PDB entry 8WVB | X-ray diffraction, 2.50 A resolution | chain A

[Chain A]
Protein: Putative epoxidase LasC
From: Streptomyces lasalocidi
Reference sequence: B5M9L6 (LSD18_STRLS); residues 17-488 here correspond to UniProt positions 1-472 (UniProt number = residue number - 16)
Sequence (488 residues; numbered 1 to 488; the number before each row is that of its first residue):
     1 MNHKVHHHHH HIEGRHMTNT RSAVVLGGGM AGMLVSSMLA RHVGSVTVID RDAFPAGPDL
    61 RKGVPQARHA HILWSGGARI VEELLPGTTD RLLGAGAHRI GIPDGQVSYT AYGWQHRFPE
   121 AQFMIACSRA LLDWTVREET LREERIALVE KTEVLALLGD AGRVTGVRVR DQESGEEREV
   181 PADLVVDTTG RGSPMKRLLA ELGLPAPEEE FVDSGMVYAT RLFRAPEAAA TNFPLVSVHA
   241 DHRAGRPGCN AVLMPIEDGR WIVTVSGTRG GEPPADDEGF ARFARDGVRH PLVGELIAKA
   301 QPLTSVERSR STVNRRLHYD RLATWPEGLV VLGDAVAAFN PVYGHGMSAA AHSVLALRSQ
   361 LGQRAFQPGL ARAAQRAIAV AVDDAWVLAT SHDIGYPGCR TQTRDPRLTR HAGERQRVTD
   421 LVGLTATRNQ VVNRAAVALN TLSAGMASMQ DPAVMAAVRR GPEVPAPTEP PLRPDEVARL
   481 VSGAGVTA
Unresolved in the structure: 1-19
Modified / non-standard residues: Lys299 (N~6~,N~6~-diethyl-L-lysine; ELY)
Differences from the reference sequence: initiating methionine (1); expression tag (2-16); engineered mutation Met195 (Ser179 in B5M9L6)
Small-molecule neighbours: FAD (flavin-adenine dinucleotide): Gly27, Gly28, Gly29, Met30, Ala31, Gly32, Ile49, Asp50, Arg51, Asp52, Phe54, Arg61, Gly63, Val64, Gln66, His69, Ala70, His71, Ile72, Arg129, Val154, Thr188, Thr189, Gly190, Gly192, Pro194, Tyr218, Ser309, Ser311, Gly333, Asp334, Pro341, Gly344, His345, Gly346, Met347, Ser348
From the paper describing this entry:
  - mutagenesis - T189M (Tm change 3.0 degC), S195M (Tm change 4.5 degC): increased stability
  - mutagenesis - T189M, S195M: increased expression
  - mutagenesis - T189M, S195M: increased binding to flavin-adenine dinucleotide
  - mutagenesis - T189M, S195M: increased catalytic activity on 33  degC
  - contacts within the chain: Met195-Leu199 (hydrophobic contact), Met195-Val331 (hydrophobic contact)
  - conformationally variable residues (helix shift): Leu408 to Thr419

[Overview]
Bound to chain A: flavin-adenine dinucleotide. From the paper: T189M and S195M increase stability;
conformational variability at Leu408.
Chain A is Putative epoxidase LasC (Streptomyces lasalocidi); the structure, Crystal structure of Lsd18 mutant
S195M, was determined by X-ray diffraction (same publication as 8WVF).
